9O6K - chains B and C of the 4 polymer chains in the assembly; structure by electron microscopy, 3.59 A resolution.

Chain B:
Molecule: mRNA m(6)A methyltransferase
Organism: Tetrahymena thermophila SB210
Notes: EC 2.1.1.348
UniProtKB: Q22GC0 (Q22GC0_TETTS); residues 1-372 here correspond to UniProt positions 57-428 (UniProt number = residue number + 56)
Sequence (372 residues; each row starts with the number of its first residue):
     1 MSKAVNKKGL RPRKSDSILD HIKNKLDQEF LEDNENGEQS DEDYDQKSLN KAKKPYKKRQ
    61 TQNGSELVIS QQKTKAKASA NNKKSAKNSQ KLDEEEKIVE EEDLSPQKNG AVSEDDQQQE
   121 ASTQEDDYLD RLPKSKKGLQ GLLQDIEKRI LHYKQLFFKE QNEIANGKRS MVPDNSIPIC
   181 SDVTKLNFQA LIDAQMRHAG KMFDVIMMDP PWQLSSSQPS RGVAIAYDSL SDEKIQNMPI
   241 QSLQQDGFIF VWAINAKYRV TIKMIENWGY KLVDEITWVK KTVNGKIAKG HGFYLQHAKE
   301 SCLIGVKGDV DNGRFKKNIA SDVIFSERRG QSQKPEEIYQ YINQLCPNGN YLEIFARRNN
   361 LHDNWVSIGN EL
Disordered / not traced: 1-127, 217-226
Residues lining bound ligands: S-adenosylhomocysteine (SAH): Asp-209, Pro-211, Tyr-227, Leu-230, Ser-332, Lys-334, Tyr-339, Glu-353, Phe-355, Ala-356, Arg-357, Asn-360, Asn-370, Glu-371

Chain C:
Molecule: Myb-like domain-containing protein
Organism: Tetrahymena thermophila SB210
UniProtKB: Q22VV9 (Q22VV9_TETTS); numbering as in UniProt (aligned over 1-360)
Sequence (360 residues; row label = number of the first residue in the row):
     1 MSLKKGKFQH NQSKSLWNYT LSPGWREEEV KILKSALQLF GIGKWKKIME SGCLPGKSIG
    61 QIYMQTQRLL GQQSLGDFMG LQIDLEAVFN QNMKKQDVLR KNNCIINTGD NPTKEERKRR
   121 IEQNRKIYGL SAKQIAEIKL PKVKKHAPQY MTLEDIENEK FTNLEILTHL YNLKAEIVRR
   181 LAEQGETIAQ PSIIKSLNNL NHNLEQNQNS NSSTETKVTL EQSGKKKYKV LAIEETELQN
   241 GPIATNSQKK SINGKRKNNR KINSDSEGNE EDISLEDIDS QESEINSEEI VEDDEEDEQI
   301 EEPSKIKKRK KNPEQESEED DIEEDQEEDE LVVNEEEIFE DDDDDEDNQD SSEDDDDDED
Disordered / not traced: 1-15, 129-153, 185-360

How chain B and chain C interact:
Residue-residue contacts - 27 pairs, chain B then chain C:
  Tyr-128(B) with Glu-28(C); Ile-32(C), hydrophobic
  Asp-130(B) with Asp-155(C)
  Leu-132(B) with Arg-180(C)
  Pro-133(B) with Arg-180(C)
  Lys-134(B) with Arg-180(C); Gln-184(C)
  Ser-135(B) with Arg-180(C); Gln-184(C)
  Lys-136(B) with Arg-180(C); Leu-181(C); Gln-184(C)
  Leu-139(B) with Arg-180(C)
  Gln-140(B) with Ile-177(C); Leu-181(C)
  Leu-143(B) with Lys-174(C); Ile-177(C), hydrophobic
  Ile-146(B) with Leu-170(C), hydrophobic; Lys-174(C)
  Glu-147(B) with Lys-174(C)
  Ile-150(B) with Leu-167(C), hydrophobic; Leu-170(C), hydrophobic; Lys-174(C)
  Tyr-153(B) with Glu-157(C); Ile-166(C), hydrophobic; Leu-167(C), hydrophobic; Leu-170(C), hydrophobic
Other interface residues (no listed pair), chain B (16 interface residues in all): Arg-131, Lys-137
Other interface residues (no listed pair), chain C (15 interface residues in all): Cys-53, Asn-163, Glu-176

Summary:
The interface between chain B and chain C involves 16 residues on one side and 15 on the other. Bound to chain
B: S-adenosylhomocysteine.
Here chain B is mRNA m(6)A methyltransferase and chain C is Myb-like domain-containing protein, both from
Tetrahymena thermophila SB210. Entry 9O6K (Cryo-EM structure of AMT1-AMT7-AMTP1-AMTP2 complex) was determined
by electron microscopy.
